Entry 8BEL (electron microscopy, 2.25 A resolution); this record covers chains O and S of the 14 polymer chains in the assembly.

# Chain O
Name: Cytochrome c1 2, heme protein, mitochondrial
Source organism: Arabidopsis thaliana
UniProt: Q9FKS5 (CYC1B_ARATH); residue numbers follow UniProt; this construct covers 1-307
Amino-acid sequence (307 residues; each row starts with the number of its first residue):
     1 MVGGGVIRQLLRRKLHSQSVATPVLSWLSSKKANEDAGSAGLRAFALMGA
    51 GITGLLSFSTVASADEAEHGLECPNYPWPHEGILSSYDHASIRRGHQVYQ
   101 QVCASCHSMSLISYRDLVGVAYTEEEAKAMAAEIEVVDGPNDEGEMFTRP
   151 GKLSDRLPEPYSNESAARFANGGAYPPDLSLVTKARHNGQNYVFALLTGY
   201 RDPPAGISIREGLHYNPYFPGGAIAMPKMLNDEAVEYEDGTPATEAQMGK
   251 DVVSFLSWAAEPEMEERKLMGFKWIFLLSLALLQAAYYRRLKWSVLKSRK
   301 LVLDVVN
Unresolved in the structure: 1-63
Ion coordination: heme Fe: H107, M226
Residues lining bound ligands:
  - 1,2-diacyl-glycerol-3-sn-phosphate (3PH): G82, I83, F272, I275, F276, S279, L280
  - heme (HEM): V102, C103, C106, H107, N171, A174, Y175, P176, P177, L179, V182, R186, Y192, V193, L196, L197, F219, A223, I224, A225, M226, P227, M229, L230, V252, L256
Curated features (UniProtKB/Swiss-Prot):
  - binding site (heme c): C103, C106, H107, M226

# Chain S
Name: Cytochrome b-c1 complex subunit 9, mitochondrial
Source organism: Arabidopsis thaliana
UniProt: Q9LXJ2 (QCR9_ARATH); numbering as in UniProt (aligned over 1-72)
Amino-acid sequence (72 residues; each row starts with the number of its first residue):
     1 MEYAARRNQKGAFEGFYKLIMRRNSVYVTFIIAGAFFGERAVDYGVHKLW
    51 ERNNVGKRYEDISVLGQRPVEE
Unresolved in the structure: 1-12, 70-72
Residues lining bound ligands: phosphatidylcholine (PC7; (7S)-4-hydroxy-N,N,N-trimethyl-9-oxo-7-[(palmitoyloxy)methyl]-3,5,8-trioxa-4-phosphahexacosan-1-aminium 4-oxide): I20, M21, R23, N24, Y27, V28, I31, I32

# How chain O and chain S interact
Residue-residue contacts (49; chain O residue first):
  P79(O) with K57(S), hydrogen bond (backbone-side chain)
  L84(O) with L49(S), hydrophobic; W50(S), hydrophobic; N53(S), hydrogen bond (backbone-side chain); N54(S), hydrogen bond (backbone-side chain)
  S85(O) with W50(S); N54(S)
  S86(O) with W50(S); N54(S), hydrogen bond (backbone-side chain); K57(S), hydrogen bond (backbone-side chain)
  Y87(O) with K57(S)
  D88(O) with K57(S)
  H89(O) with K57(S), hydrogen bond (backbone-backbone); R58(S); Y59(S); I62(S)
  A90(O) with I62(S)
  R93(O) with V64(S), hydrogen bond (side chain-backbone); L65(S); Q67(S); R68(S)
  G119(O) with Y59(S)
  V120(O) with Y59(S)
  A121(O) with Y59(S); I62(S)
  Y122(O) with Y59(S), hydrogen bond (backbone-side chain); R68(S)
  T123(O) with Y59(S); L65(S)
  E126(O) with L65(S); G66(S), hydrogen bond (side chain-backbone); Q67(S), hydrogen bond (side chain-backbone); R68(S), hydrogen bond (side chain-backbone)
  A129(O) with R68(S)
  M130(O) with R68(S)
  E133(O) with R68(S), salt bridge
  E238(O) with V64(S); Q67(S); R68(S)
  D239(O) with V64(S)
  E265(O) with W50(S)
  L269(O) with V46(S); W50(S), hydrophobic
  F272(O) with V46(S), hydrophobic
  K273(O) with E39(S), salt bridge; V42(S); D43(S), salt bridge
  F276(O) with V42(S), hydrophobic
  L277(O) with V42(S), hydrophobic
Also at the interface, not in a pair above, chain O (28 interface residues in all): K268, W274
Also at the interface, not in a pair above, chain S (18 interface residues in all): S63

# In short
28 residues of chain O face 18 of chain S across their interface, with 11 hydrogen bonds and 3 salt bridges.
Polar contacts include E133(O)-R68(S), K273(O)-E39(S) and K273(O)-D43(S). Bound to chain O:
1,2-diacyl-glycerol-3-sn-phosphate and heme. Chain S binds phosphatidylcholine.
Here chain O is Cytochrome c1 2, heme protein, mitochondrial and chain S is Cytochrome b-c1 complex subunit 9,
mitochondrial, both from Arabidopsis thaliana. Entry 8BEL (Cryo-EM structure of the Arabidopsis thaliana
I+III2 supercomplex (CIII membrane domain)) was determined by electron microscopy (same publication as 8BED,
8BEE, 8BEF, 8BEH, 8BEP, 8BPX, 8BQ5 and 8BQ6).
